9N5F - chains T and A of the 13 polymer chains in the assembly; structure by X-ray diffraction, 3.60 A resolution.

[Chain T]
Molecule: Template strand DNA
Sequence (29 nucleotides; numbered 1 to 29; the number before each row is that of its first residue):
     1 CCTTCTCTCT CTCGCTGAGC CTCTCGATG
Unresolved in the structure: 1-2, 29
Modified residues: 8OG (8-oxo-2'-deoxy-guanosine-5'-monophosphate) at position 19

[Chain A]
Protein: DNA-directed RNA polymerase II subunit RPB1
Source organism: Saccharomyces cerevisiae S288C
Notes: EC 2.7.7.6
UniProtKB: P04050 (RPB1_YEAST); residue numbers follow UniProt; this construct covers 1-1733
Amino-acid sequence (1733 residues; row label = number of the first residue in the row):
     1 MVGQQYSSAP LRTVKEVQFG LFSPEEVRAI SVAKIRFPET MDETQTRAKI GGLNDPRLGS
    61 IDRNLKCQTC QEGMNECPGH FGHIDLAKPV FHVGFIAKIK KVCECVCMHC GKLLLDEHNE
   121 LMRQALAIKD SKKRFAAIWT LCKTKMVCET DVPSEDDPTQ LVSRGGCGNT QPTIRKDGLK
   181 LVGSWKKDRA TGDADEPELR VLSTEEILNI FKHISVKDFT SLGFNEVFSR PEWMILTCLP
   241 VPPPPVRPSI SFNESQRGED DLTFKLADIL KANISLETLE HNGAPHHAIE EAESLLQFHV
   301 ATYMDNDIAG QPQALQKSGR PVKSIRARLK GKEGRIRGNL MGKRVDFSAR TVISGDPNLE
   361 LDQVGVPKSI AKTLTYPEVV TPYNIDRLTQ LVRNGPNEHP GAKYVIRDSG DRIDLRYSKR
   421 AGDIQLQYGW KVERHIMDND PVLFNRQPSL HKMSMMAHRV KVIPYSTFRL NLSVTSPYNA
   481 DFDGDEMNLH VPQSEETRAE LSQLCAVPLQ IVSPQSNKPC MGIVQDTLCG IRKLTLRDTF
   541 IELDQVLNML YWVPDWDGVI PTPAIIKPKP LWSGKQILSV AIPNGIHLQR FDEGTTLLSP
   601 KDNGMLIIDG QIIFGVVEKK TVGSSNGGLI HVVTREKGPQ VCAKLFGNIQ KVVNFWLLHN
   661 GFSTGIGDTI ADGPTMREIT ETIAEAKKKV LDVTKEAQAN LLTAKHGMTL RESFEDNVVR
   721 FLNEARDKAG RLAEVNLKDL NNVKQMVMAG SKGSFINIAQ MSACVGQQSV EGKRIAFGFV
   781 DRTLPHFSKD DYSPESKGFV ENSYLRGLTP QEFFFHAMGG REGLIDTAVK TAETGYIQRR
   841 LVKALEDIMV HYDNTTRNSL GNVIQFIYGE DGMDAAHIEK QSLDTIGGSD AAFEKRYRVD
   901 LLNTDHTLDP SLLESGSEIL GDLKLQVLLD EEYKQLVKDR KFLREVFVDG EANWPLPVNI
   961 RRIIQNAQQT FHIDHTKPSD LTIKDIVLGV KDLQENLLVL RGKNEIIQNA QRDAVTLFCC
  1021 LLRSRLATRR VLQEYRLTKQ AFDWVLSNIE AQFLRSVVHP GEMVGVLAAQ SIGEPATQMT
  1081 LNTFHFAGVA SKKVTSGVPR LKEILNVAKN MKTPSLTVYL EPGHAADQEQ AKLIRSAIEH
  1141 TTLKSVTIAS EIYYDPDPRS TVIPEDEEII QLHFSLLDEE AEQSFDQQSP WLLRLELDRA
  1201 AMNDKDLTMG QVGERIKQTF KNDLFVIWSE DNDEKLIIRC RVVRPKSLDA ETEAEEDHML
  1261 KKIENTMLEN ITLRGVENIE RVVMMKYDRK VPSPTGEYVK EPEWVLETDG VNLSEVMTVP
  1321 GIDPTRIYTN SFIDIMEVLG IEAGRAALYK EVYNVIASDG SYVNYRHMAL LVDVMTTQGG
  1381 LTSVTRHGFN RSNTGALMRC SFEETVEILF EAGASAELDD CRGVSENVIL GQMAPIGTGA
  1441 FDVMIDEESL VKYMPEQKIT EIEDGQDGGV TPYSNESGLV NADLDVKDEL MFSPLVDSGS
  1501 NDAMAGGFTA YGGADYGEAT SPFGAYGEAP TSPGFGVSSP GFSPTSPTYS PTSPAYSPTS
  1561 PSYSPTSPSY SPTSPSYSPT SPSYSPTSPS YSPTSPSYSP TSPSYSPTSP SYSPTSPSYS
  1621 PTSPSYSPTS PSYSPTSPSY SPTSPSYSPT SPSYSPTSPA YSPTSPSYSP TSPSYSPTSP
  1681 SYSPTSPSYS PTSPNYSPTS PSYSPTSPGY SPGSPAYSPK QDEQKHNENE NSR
Unresolved in the structure: 1-2, 154-160, 187-198, 250-256, 1082-1091, 1177-1186, 1244-1256, 1447-1733
Bound ions: Zn2+ site 1: Cys-67, Cys-70, Cys-77, His-80; Zn2+ site 2: Cys-107, Cys-167; Mg2+: Asp-483, Asp-485 (shared with 2 residues of chain R)
Curated features (UniProtKB/Swiss-Prot):
  - region: Pro-248 to Asp-260 (Lid loop), Asn-306 to Lys-323 (Rudder loop), Pro-810 to Glu-822 (Bridging helix)
  - binding site (Zn(2+)): Cys-67, Cys-70, Cys-77, His-80, Cys-107, Cys-110, Cys-148, Cys-167
  - binding site (Mg(2+)): Asp-481, Asp-483, Asp-485
  - modified residue: Thr-1471 (Phosphothreonine)
  - cross-link (Glycyl lysine isopeptide (Lys-Gly)): Lys-695 (interchain with G-Cter in ubiquitin), Lys-1246 (interchain with G-Cter in ubiquitin), Lys-1350 (interchain with G-Cter in ubiquitin)
  - natural variant: Ser-1653 to Pro-1659 (deletion: In strain: A364A)
  - mutagenesis: Lys-1246 (K1246R: Impairs ubiquitination during transcription stress)

[How chain T and chain A interact]
Pairs across the interface (20):
  DT16(T) with Arg-1386(A), base contact
  DG17(T) with Lys-330(A), phosphate contact; Arg-1386(A), base contact; Glu-1403(A), sugar contact; Glu-1404(A), phosphate contact; Glu-1407(A), phosphate contact
  DA18(T) with Arg-337(A), salt bridge to the phosphate; Arg-839(A), salt bridge to the phosphate
  8OG_19(T) with Thr-831(A), sugar contact; Ala-832(A), base contact; Gly-835(A), sugar contact
  DC20(T) with Lys-332(A), salt bridge to the phosphate; Arg-337(A), salt bridge to the phosphate; Gln-447(A), base contact; Arg-839(A), phosphate contact
  DC21(T) with Lys-332(A), phosphate contact; Arg-350(A), sugar contact; Gln-447(A), sugar contact
  DT22(T) with Arg-344(A), salt bridge to the phosphate; Arg-350(A), hydrogen bond to the sugar
Interface residues without a listed pair, chain T (8 interface residues in all): DC15
Interface residues without a listed pair, chain A (17 interface residues in all): Ala-309, Ala-828, Tyr-836

[Overview]
Chain T and chain A form an interface of 8 and 17 residues respectively; the contacts include 1 hydrogen bond
and 5 salt bridges. Polar pairs include DT22(T)/Arg-350(A), DA18(T)/Arg-337(A) and DA18(T)/Arg-839(A).
Here chain T is Template strand DNA and chain A is DNA-directed RNA polymerase II subunit RPB1 (Saccharomyces
cerevisiae S288C). Entry 9N5F (RNA polymerase II elongation complex with 8-oxoG in syn-conformation with added
AMP) was determined by X-ray diffraction together with 9N5B, 9N5C, 9N5D, 9N5E and 9N5G from the same study.
